PDB entry 7OC1 | X-ray diffraction, 1.80 A resolution | chains A and B

== Chain A (and B) ==
Molecule: 3-oxoacyl-[acyl-carrier-protein] synthase 2
From: Pseudomonas aeruginosa
Notes: EC 2.3.1.179; chain B of this document is another copy of the same molecule, construct and numbering; everything in this record applies to it too
UniProt: O54440 (O54440_PSEAI); residue numbers follow UniProt; this construct covers 2-413
Amino-acid sequence (412 residues; numbered 2 to 413; the number before each row is that of its first residue):
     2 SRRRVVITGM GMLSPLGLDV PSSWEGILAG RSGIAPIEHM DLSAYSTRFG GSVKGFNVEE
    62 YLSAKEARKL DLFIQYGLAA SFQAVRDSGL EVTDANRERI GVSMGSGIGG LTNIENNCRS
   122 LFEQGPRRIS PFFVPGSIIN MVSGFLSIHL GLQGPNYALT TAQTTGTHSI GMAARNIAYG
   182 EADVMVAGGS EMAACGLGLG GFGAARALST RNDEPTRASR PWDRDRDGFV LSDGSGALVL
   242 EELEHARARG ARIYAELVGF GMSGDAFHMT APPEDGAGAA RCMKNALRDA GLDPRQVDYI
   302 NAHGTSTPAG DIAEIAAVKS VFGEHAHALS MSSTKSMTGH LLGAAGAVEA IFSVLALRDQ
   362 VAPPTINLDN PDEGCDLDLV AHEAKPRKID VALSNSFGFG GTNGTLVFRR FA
Sequence notes: engineered mutation Gln164 (Cys in O54440)
Bound ions: K+: Asn302, Ala303, Glu350, Ser395, Asn396
Small-molecule neighbours: platensimycin (PMN): Gln164, Ala206, Arg207, Ala208, Phe230, His269, Thr271, Ala272, Pro273, His304, Thr306, Thr308, Pro309, Ala310, Gly311, His341, Phe398, Gly399, Phe400
Reported in the primary citation:
  - conformationally variable residues (side-chain flip): Phe400
  - binding site for platensimycin: Thr271, His304, Thr308, His341, Phe400
  - mutagenesis - C164Q (Kd 2.30 uM): increased binding to platencin

== Interface between chain A and chain B ==
Cross-chain cystine bridges: Cys119(A)-Cys119(B)
Residue-residue contacts - 122 pairs, chain A then chain B:
  Ala45(A) with Pro127(B)
  Tyr46(A) with Leu122(B); Pro127(B), hydrophobic
  Glu99(A) with Arg282(B)
  Ile109(A) with Ile139(B), hydrophobic
  Leu112(A) with Ile115(B), hydrophobic
  Ile115(A) with Leu112(B), hydrophobic; Ile115(B), hydrophobic; Leu198(B), hydrophobic
  Glu116(A) with Leu122(B); Phe123(B)
  Asn118(A) with Leu198(B)
  Cys119(A) with Glu116(B); Cys119(B), disulfide; Phe123(B)
  Arg120(A) with Phe123(B)
  Leu122(A) with Tyr46(B); Glu116(B); Leu198(B)
  Phe123(A) with Glu116(B); Cys119(B), hydrophobic; Arg120(B)
  Glu124(A) with Phe123(B)
  Pro127(A) with Tyr46(B)
  Arg128(A) with Ala45(B), hydrogen bond (side chain-backbone)
  Ile130(A) with Gly197(B); Gly201(B); Gly202(B); Ala205(B)
  Ser131(A) with Ala205(B)
  Pro132(A) with Ala205(B); Ala206(B)
  Phe134(A) with Leu198(B); Gly202(B)
  Val135(A) with Phe203(B), hydrophobic; Phe400(B), hydrophobic
  Pro136(A) with Thr271(B)
  Ile139(A) with Ala163(B), hydrophobic; Phe400(B), hydrophobic
  Ile140(A) with Thr161(B)
  Asn141(A) with Thr161(B); Thr162(B); Ala163(B); Phe400(B), hydrogen bond (side chain-backbone); Thr403(B)
  Met142(A) with Met270(B), hydrophobic; Phe400(B); Gly401(B)
  Gly145(A) with Gly401(B)
  Phe146(A) with Met270(B), hydrophobic
  Ser148(A) with Ala267(B); Gly401(B)
  Ile149(A) with Phe268(B); His269(B); Met270(B)
  Leu153(A) with Ala267(B)
  Gln154(A) with Ser264(B); Gly265(B), hydrogen bond (backbone-backbone); Asp266(B); Arg282(B), hydrogen bond
  Gly155(A) with Ser264(B); Gly265(B)
  Asn157(A) with His169(B); Thr403(B), hydrogen bond (backbone-side chain)
  Tyr158(A) with Thr162(B); Met173(B), hydrophobic; Met263(B), hydrophobic
  Ala159(A) with Leu160(B); Thr161(B), hydrogen bond (backbone-backbone); Thr162(B)
  Leu160(A) with Ala159(B)
  Thr161(A) with Ile140(B); Asn141(B); Ala159(B), hydrogen bond (backbone-backbone); Thr161(B)
  Thr162(A) with Asn141(B); Tyr158(B); Ala159(B)
  Ala163(A) with Asn141(B)
  His169(A) with Asn157(B)
  Met173(A) with Tyr158(B), hydrophobic; Met173(B), hydrophobic
  Arg176(A) with Glu182(B), salt bridge
  Tyr180(A) with Tyr180(B); Glu182(B)
  Glu182(A) with Arg176(B), salt bridge
  Leu198(A) with Ile115(B), hydrophobic; Asn118(B); Phe134(B)
  Gly201(A) with Ile130(B)
  Gly202(A) with Ile130(B); Val135(B)
  Phe203(A) with Val135(B), hydrophobic
  Ala205(A) with Ile130(B); Ser131(B); Pro132(B)
  Ala206(A) with Pro132(B)
  Met263(A) with Tyr158(B), hydrophobic
  Ser264(A) with Gln154(B); Gly155(B)
  Gly265(A) with Gln154(B), hydrogen bond (backbone-backbone); Gly155(B)
  Ala267(A) with Ser148(B); Ile149(B), hydrophobic; Gly152(B); Leu153(B)
  Phe268(A) with Ile149(B)
  His269(A) with Ile149(B)
  Met270(A) with Lys70(B); Met142(B), hydrophobic; Phe146(B), hydrophobic; Ile149(B)
  Thr271(A) with Pro136(B)
  Arg282(A) with Glu99(B); Gln154(B)
  Phe400(A) with Ile139(B), hydrophobic; Asn141(B), hydrogen bond (backbone-side chain)
  Gly401(A) with Met142(B); Gly145(B); Ser148(B)
  Thr403(A) with Asn141(B); Asn157(B), hydrogen bond (side chain-backbone)
Interface residues without a listed pair, chain A (68 interface residues in all): Leu71, Gly108, Gly152, Pro156, Gly197, Asp266
Interface residues without a listed pair, chain B (67 interface residues in all): Leu71, Gly108, Ile109, Pro156

== Overview ==
Chain A and chain B form an interface of 68 and 67 residues respectively; the contacts include 1 disulfide
bond, 10 hydrogen bonds and 2 salt bridges. Among the polar pairs are Arg176(A)-Glu182(B), Arg128(A)-Ala45(B)
and Asn141(A)-Phe400(B). The paper reports a binding site for platensimycin at Thr271(A), His304(A) and
Thr308(A) among others; C164Q of chain A increases binding to platencin.
Chain A and chain B are both 3-oxoacyl-[acyl-carrier-protein] synthase 2 (Pseudomonas aeruginosa); the
structure, Structure of Pseudomonas aeruginosa FabF mutant C164Q in complex with Platensimycin, was determined
by X-ray diffraction together with 7OC0 from the same study.
